PDB entry 6PCC | X-ray diffraction, 1.96 A resolution | chains A and D of the 4 polymer chains in the assembly

== Chain A (and D) ==
Molecule: Beta-ketoadipyl-CoA thiolase
From: Pseudomonas putida (strain ATCC 47054 / DSM 6125 / NCIMB 11950 / KT2440)
Notes: EC 2.3.1.16, 2.3.1.174; chain D of this document is another copy of the same molecule, construct and numbering; everything in this record applies to it too
UniProt: Q88N39 (Q88N39_PSEPK); residues 1-400 here = UniProt positions 1-400
Amino-acid sequence (423 residues; each row starts with the number of its first residue; numbers below 1 keep their minus sign (Met-22 is residue -22)):
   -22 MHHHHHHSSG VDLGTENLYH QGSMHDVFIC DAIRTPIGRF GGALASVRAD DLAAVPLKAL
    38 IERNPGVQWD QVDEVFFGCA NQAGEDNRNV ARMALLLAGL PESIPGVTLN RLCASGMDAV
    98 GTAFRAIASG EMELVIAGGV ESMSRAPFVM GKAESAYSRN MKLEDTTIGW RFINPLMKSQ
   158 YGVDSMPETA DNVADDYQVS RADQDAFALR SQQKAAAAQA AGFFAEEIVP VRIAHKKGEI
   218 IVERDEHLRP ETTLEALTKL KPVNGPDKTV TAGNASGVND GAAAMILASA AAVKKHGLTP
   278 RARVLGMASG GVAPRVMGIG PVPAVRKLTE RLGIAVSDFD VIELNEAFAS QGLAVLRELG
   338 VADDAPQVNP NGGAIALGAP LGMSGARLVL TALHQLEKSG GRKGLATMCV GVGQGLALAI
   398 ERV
Unresolved in the structure: -22 to -3 (chain D: -22 to -2)
Construct notes: initiating methionine (-22); expression tag (-21 to 0); engineered mutation Ala356 (His in Q88N39)
Modified residues: Cys386 (S-hydroxycysteine; CSO)
Covalent attachments: coenzyme A (COA) linked to Cys90
Ligand contacts:
  - coenzyme A (COA): Ile145, Met163, Pro164, Gln189, Arg226, Thr229, Ala233, Leu234, Leu237, Val240, Ala249, Gly250, Ala252, Ser253, Gly254, Val255, Asn322, Ala324, Phe325, Ala356, Leu358, Cys386
  - hexanal (O8Y): Ala57, Asn58, Leu89, Thr143, Thr144, Ile145, Gly146, Arg148, Met163, Leu358, Gly388
What the authors report for this chain:
  - binding site for coenzyme A: Cys90
  - binding site for hexanal: Thr143 to Gly146, Arg148
  - specificity-determining residues: Thr143 to Met163
  - catalytic residues: Cys90 (proposed by the authors, not directly observed)
  - mutagenesis - H356A: decreased catalytic activity

== How chain A and chain D interact ==
Contacting residue pairs - 165 pairs, chain A then chain D:
  Gln-2(A) - Ser0(D)
  Gln-2(A) - Met1(D)
  Gln-2(A) - Asp3(D)
  Gln-2(A) - Arg280(D)
  Gly-1(A) - Ser0(D)
  Gly-1(A) - Met1(D)  hydrogen bond (backbone-backbone)
  Ser0(A) - Gly-1(D)
  Ser0(A) - Met1(D)
  Met1(A) - Gly-1(D)  hydrogen bond (backbone-backbone)
  Met1(A) - Met1(D)  hydrophobic
  Met1(A) - Ser106(D)
  Phe17(A) - Lys129(D)
  Arg25(A) - Phe149(D)  hydrogen bond (side chain-backbone)
  Arg25(A) - Ile150(D)  hydrogen bond (side chain-backbone)
  Arg25(A) - Asn151(D)
  Asp27(A) - Asn151(D)  hydrogen bond
  Asp28(A) - Asn151(D)  hydrogen bond
  Asp50(A) - Ser286(D)
  Asp50(A) - Lys304(D)  salt bridge
  Glu51(A) - Arg88(D)  salt bridge
  Glu51(A) - Ser286(D)  hydrogen bond
  Asn58(A) - Gln59(D)
  Gln59(A) - Asn58(D)
  Gln59(A) - Gln59(D)
  Gln59(A) - Asn87(D)  hydrogen bond
  Ala60(A) - Ala60(D)  hydrophobic
  Ala60(A) - Val126(D)
  Ala60(A) - Phe149(D)
  Gly61(A) - Phe149(D)
  Glu62(A) - Phe149(D)
  Asn64(A) - Arg148(D)  hydrogen bond (side chain-backbone)
  Arg65(A) - Leu89(D)
  Arg65(A) - Gly146(D)  hydrogen bond (side chain-backbone)
  Arg65(A) - Trp147(D)
  Arg65(A) - Arg148(D)
  Arg65(A) - Met163(D)
  Asn66(A) - Asn87(D)  hydrogen bond (side chain-backbone)
  Asn66(A) - Arg88(D)
  Asn66(A) - Gln391(D)  hydrogen bond
  Arg69(A) - Val289(D)  hydrogen bond (side chain-backbone)
  Arg69(A) - Pro291(D)
  Arg69(A) - Val389(D)  hydrogen bond (side chain-backbone)
  Arg69(A) - Gly390(D)  hydrogen bond (side chain-backbone)
  Arg69(A) - Gln391(D)
  Met70(A) - Trp147(D)  hydrophobic
  Met70(A) - Met154(D)
  Leu73(A) - Tyr158(D)
  Leu73(A) - Val389(D)  hydrophobic
  Leu74(A) - Asn151(D)
  Leu74(A) - Leu153(D)  hydrophobic
  Leu74(A) - Met154(D)
  Glu79(A) - Tyr158(D)
  Glu79(A) - Gly288(D)
  Glu79(A) - Val289(D)  hydrogen bond (backbone-backbone)
  Glu79(A) - Ala290(D)
  Ser80(A) - Gly288(D)  hydrogen bond (backbone-backbone)
  Pro82(A) - Arg88(D)
  Pro82(A) - Ser286(D)
  Pro82(A) - Gly287(D)
  Pro82(A) - Gln391(D)
  Gly83(A) - Arg88(D)  hydrogen bond (backbone-side chain)
  Gly83(A) - Gln391(D)  hydrogen bond (backbone-side chain)
  Val84(A) - Asn87(D)
  Val84(A) - Arg88(D)
  Val84(A) - Asp95(D)
  Thr85(A) - Leu86(D)
  Thr85(A) - Asn87(D)  hydrogen bond (backbone-backbone)
  Leu86(A) - Thr85(D)
  Asn87(A) - Gln59(D)  hydrogen bond
  Asn87(A) - Asn66(D)
  Asn87(A) - Val84(D)
  Asn87(A) - Thr85(D)  hydrogen bond (backbone-backbone)
  Arg88(A) - Glu51(D)  salt bridge
  Arg88(A) - Asn66(D)
  Arg88(A) - Pro82(D)
  Arg88(A) - Gly83(D)  hydrogen bond (side chain-backbone)
  Arg88(A) - Val84(D)
  Leu89(A) - Arg65(D)
  Asp95(A) - Val84(D)
  Thr99(A) - Thr99(D)
  Phe101(A) - Glu108(D)
  Arg102(A) - Ala103(D)
  Arg102(A) - Ser106(D)
  Arg102(A) - Glu108(D)  salt bridge
  Arg102(A) - Met109(D)
  Ala103(A) - Arg102(D)
  Ser106(A) - Met1(D)
  Ser106(A) - Arg102(D)
  Gly107(A) - Arg308(D)
  Glu108(A) - Phe101(D)
  Glu108(A) - Arg102(D)  salt bridge
  Glu108(A) - Gly283(D)
  Glu108(A) - Met284(D)  hydrogen bond (side chain-backbone)
  Glu108(A) - Arg308(D)  salt bridge
  Met109(A) - Arg102(D)
  Met120(A) - Lys129(D)  hydrogen bond (backbone-side chain)
  Ser121(A) - Lys129(D)  hydrogen bond (backbone-side chain)
  Arg122(A) - Glu131(D)  salt bridge
  Ala123(A) - Lys129(D)  hydrogen bond (backbone-side chain)
  Pro124(A) - Met127(D)
  Phe125(A) - Val126(D)
  Phe125(A) - Met127(D)  hydrogen bond (backbone-backbone)
  Phe125(A) - Lys129(D)
  Val126(A) - Ala60(D)
  Val126(A) - Phe125(D)
  Val126(A) - Val126(D)  hydrophobic
  Met127(A) - Pro124(D)
  Met127(A) - Phe125(D)  hydrogen bond (backbone-backbone)
  Met127(A) - Leu140(D)  hydrophobic
  Lys129(A) - Met120(D)  hydrogen bond (side chain-backbone)
  Lys129(A) - Ser121(D)  hydrogen bond (side chain-backbone)
  Lys129(A) - Ala123(D)  hydrogen bond (side chain-backbone)
  Lys129(A) - Phe125(D)
  Lys129(A) - Thr144(D)  hydrogen bond
  Glu131(A) - Arg122(D)  salt bridge
  Leu140(A) - Met127(D)  hydrophobic
  Asp142(A) - Lys129(D)
  Thr144(A) - Lys129(D)  hydrogen bond
  Gly146(A) - Arg65(D)
  Trp147(A) - Arg65(D)
  Trp147(A) - Met70(D)  hydrophobic
  Arg148(A) - Asn64(D)  hydrogen bond (backbone-side chain)
  Arg148(A) - Arg65(D)
  Phe149(A) - Arg25(D)  hydrogen bond (backbone-side chain)
  Phe149(A) - Ala60(D)
  Phe149(A) - Gly61(D)
  Phe149(A) - Glu62(D)
  Phe149(A) - Asn64(D)
  Ile150(A) - Arg25(D)  hydrogen bond (backbone-side chain)
  Asn151(A) - Arg25(D)
  Asn151(A) - Asp27(D)  hydrogen bond
  Asn151(A) - Asp28(D)  hydrogen bond
  Asn151(A) - Leu74(D)
  Leu153(A) - Asp28(D)
  Leu153(A) - Leu74(D)  hydrophobic
  Met154(A) - Met70(D)
  Met154(A) - Leu73(D)  hydrophobic
  Met154(A) - Leu74(D)
  Tyr158(A) - Leu73(D)
  Tyr158(A) - Glu79(D)
  Met163(A) - Arg65(D)  hydrogen bond
  Gly283(A) - Glu108(D)
  Met284(A) - Glu108(D)  hydrogen bond (backbone-side chain)
  Ser286(A) - Asp50(D)
  Ser286(A) - Glu51(D)  hydrogen bond
  Ser286(A) - Pro82(D)
  Gly287(A) - Pro82(D)
  Gly288(A) - Glu79(D)
  Gly288(A) - Ser80(D)  hydrogen bond (backbone-backbone)
  Val289(A) - Arg69(D)  hydrogen bond (backbone-side chain)
  Val289(A) - Glu79(D)  hydrogen bond (backbone-backbone)
  Ala290(A) - Glu79(D)
  Pro291(A) - Arg69(D)
  Pro291(A) - Leu73(D)  hydrophobic
  Arg308(A) - Gly107(D)
  Arg308(A) - Glu108(D)  salt bridge
  Gly388(A) - Arg65(D)
  Val389(A) - Arg65(D)
  Val389(A) - Arg69(D)  hydrogen bond (backbone-side chain)
  Val389(A) - Leu73(D)  hydrophobic
  Gly390(A) - Arg69(D)  hydrogen bond (backbone-side chain)
  Gln391(A) - Asn66(D)
  Gln391(A) - Arg69(D)
  Gln391(A) - Pro82(D)
  Gln391(A) - Gly83(D)  hydrogen bond (side chain-backbone)
Other interface residues (no listed pair), chain A (83 interface residues in all): Leu77, Ile81, Ala105, Gly128, Gln157, Leu282
Other interface residues (no listed pair), chain D (86 interface residues in all): His2, Phe17, Leu77, Ile81, Ala105, Gly128, Asp142, Gln157, Leu282, Gly388

== Summary ==
Chain A and chain D form an interface of 83 and 86 residues respectively, with 48 hydrogen bonds and 9 salt
bridges. Polar contacts include Asp50(A)-Lys304(D), Glu51(A)-Arg88(D) and Arg102(A)-Glu108(D). Chain A binds
hexanal. Covalently linked coenzyme A: at Cys90(A). The paper reports the catalytic residue Cys90(A); H356A of
chain A reduces catalytic activity.
Chain A and chain D are both Beta-ketoadipyl-CoA thiolase (Pseudomonas putida (strain ATCC 47054 / DSM 6125 /
NCIMB 11950 / KT2440)); the structure, Crystal structure of beta-ketoadipyl-CoA thiolase mutant (H356A) in
complex hexanoyl coenzyme A, was determined by X-ray diffraction together with 6PCA, 6PCB and 6PCD from the
same study.
